7QI1 - chains B and C of the 6 polymer chains in the assembly; structure by X-ray diffraction, 1.76 A resolution.

[Chain B (and C)]
Name: 14-3-3 protein theta
Organism: Homo sapiens
Notes: chain C of this document is another copy of the same molecule, construct and numbering; everything in this record applies to it too
UniProt: P27348 (1433T_HUMAN); residues 3-232 here correspond to UniProt positions 1-230 (UniProt number = residue number - 2)
Sequence (237 residues; numbered -4 to 232; the number before each row is that of its first residue; numbers below 1 keep their minus sign (Gly-4 is residue -4)):
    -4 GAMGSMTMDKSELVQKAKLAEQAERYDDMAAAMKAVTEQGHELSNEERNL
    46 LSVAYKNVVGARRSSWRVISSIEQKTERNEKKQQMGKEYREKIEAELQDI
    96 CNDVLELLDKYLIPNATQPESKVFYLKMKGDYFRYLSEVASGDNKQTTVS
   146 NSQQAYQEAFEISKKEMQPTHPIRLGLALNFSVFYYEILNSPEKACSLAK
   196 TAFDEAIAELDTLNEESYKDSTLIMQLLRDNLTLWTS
Unresolved in the structure: -4 to -3, 206-208 (chain C: -4 to -3, 232)
Construct notes: expression tag (-4 to 2); conflict Asp4 (Glu2 in P27348), Ser6 (Thr4 in P27348), Val9 (Ile7 in P27348), 35 further conflict positions vs the reference (P27348) not listed
Residues lining bound ligands: arginine / glutamine / Q95 / tyrosine: Ala18, Glu19, Tyr21, Asn52, Gly55, Ala56
Swiss-Prot annotation at these positions:
  - site (Interaction with phosphoserine on interacting protein): Arg58, Arg129
  - modified residue: Met3 (N-acetylmethionine), Lys5 (N6-acetyllysine), Lys51 (N6-acetyllysine), Lys70 (N6-acetyllysine), Tyr84 (3'-nitrotyrosine), Tyr106 (3'-nitrotyrosine), Lys117 (N6-acetyllysine)
  - cross-link: Lys51 (Glycyl lysine isopeptide (Lys-Gly) (interchain with G-Cter in SUMO2))
What the authors report for this chain:
  - binding site for tyrosine: Leu229
  - binding site for the ligand Q95: Arg58, Ser59, Arg62
  - binding site for arginine: Asn52

[Chain B / chain C interface]
Residue-residue contacts (7; chain B residue first):
  Lys51(B) with Leu205(C); Asp206(C), hydrogen bond (side chain-backbone); Leu208(C), hydrogen bond (side chain-backbone)
  Arg62(B) with Glu211(C), salt bridge
  Leu218(B) with Gln163(C); Glu204(C)
  Leu222(B) with Leu208(C), hydrophobic
Other interface residues (no listed pair), chain B (5 interface residues in all): Val48
Other interface residues (no listed pair), chain C (9 interface residues in all): Thr207, Asn209, Tyr213

[Overview]
5 residues of chain B face 9 of chain C across their interface; the contacts include 2 hydrogen bonds and 1
salt bridge. Polar contacts include Arg62(B)-Glu211(C), Lys51(B)-Asp206(C) and Lys51(B)-Leu208(C). From the
paper: a binding site for the ligand Q95 at Arg58(B), Ser59(B) and Arg62(B); a binding site for tyrosine at
Leu229(B).
Chain B and chain C are both 14-3-3 protein theta (Homo sapiens); the structure, Crystal structure of human
14-3-3 protein beta in complex with CFTR peptide pS753pS768 and PPI stabilizer ..., was determined by X-ray
diffraction.
